PDB entry 5W0W | X-ray diffraction, 3.80 A resolution | chains A and B of the 3 polymer chains in the assembly

# Chain A
Protein: Serine/threonine-protein phosphatase 2A 65 kDa regulatory subunit A alpha isoform
Organism: Homo sapiens
UniProtKB: P30153 (2AAA_HUMAN); numbering as in UniProt (aligned over 9-589)
Chain sequence (585 residues; each row starts with the number of its first residue):
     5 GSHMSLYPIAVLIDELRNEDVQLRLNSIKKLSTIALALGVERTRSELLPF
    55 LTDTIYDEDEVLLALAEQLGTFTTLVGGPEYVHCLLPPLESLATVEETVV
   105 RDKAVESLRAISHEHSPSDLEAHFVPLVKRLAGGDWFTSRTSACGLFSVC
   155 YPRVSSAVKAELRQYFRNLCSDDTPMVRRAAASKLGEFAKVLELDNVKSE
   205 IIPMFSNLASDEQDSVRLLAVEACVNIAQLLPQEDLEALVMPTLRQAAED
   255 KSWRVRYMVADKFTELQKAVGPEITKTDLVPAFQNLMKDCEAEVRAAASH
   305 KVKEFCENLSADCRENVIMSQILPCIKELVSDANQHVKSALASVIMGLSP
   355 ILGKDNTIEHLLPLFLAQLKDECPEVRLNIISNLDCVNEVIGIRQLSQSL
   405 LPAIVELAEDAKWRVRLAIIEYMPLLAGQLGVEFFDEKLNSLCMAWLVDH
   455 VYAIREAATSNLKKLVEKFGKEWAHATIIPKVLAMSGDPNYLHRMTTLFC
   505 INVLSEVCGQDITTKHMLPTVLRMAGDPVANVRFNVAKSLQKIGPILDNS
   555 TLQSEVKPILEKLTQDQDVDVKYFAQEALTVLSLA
Not modelled in the structure: 5-7
Construct notes: expression tag (5-8)
Modified residues: Mse-8 (selenomethionine); Mse-180, Mse-208, Mse-245, Mse-262, Mse-291, Mse-323, Mse-350, Mse-427, Mse-448, Mse-489, Mse-499, Mse-521, Mse-528 (selenomethionine; parent Met)
UniProt features mapped onto this chain:
  - modified residue: Lys-280 (N6-acetyllysine)
  - natural variant: Val-132 (V132L: In HJS2), Pro-179 (P179L: In HJS2), Mse-180 (M180T: In HJS2; M180V: In HJS2), Arg-182 (R182W: In HJS2), Arg-258 (R258H: In HJS2), Val-470 (V470A: In HJS2; uncertain significance), Arg-498 (R498L: In HJS2)
What the authors report for this chain:
  - disease-associated variants - P179R, R183Q, R183W, S256F, R258H: unchanged binding to TIP41-like protein (chain B)
  - disease-associated variants - R258H: unchanged binding to B'gamma1
  - disease-associated variants - P179R, R183Q, R183W, S256F: decreased binding to PP2A regulatory subunits

# Chain B
Protein: TIP41-like protein
Organism: Mus musculus
UniProtKB: Q8BH58 (TIPRL_MOUSE); residues 12-259 here = UniProt positions 12-259
Chain sequence (251 residues; each row starts with the number of its first residue):
     9 GSMDFSFGPWKLTASKTHIMKSADVEKLADELHMPSLPEMMFGDNVLRIQ
    59 HGSGFGIEFNATDALRCVNNYQGMLKVACAEEWQESRTEGEHSKEVIKPY
   109 DWTYTTDYKGTLLGESLKLKVVPTTDHIDTEKLKAREQIKFFEEVLLFED
   159 ELHDHGVSSLSVKIRVMPSSFFLLLRFFLRIDGVLIRMNDTRLYHEADKT
   209 YMLREYTSRESKIANLMHVPPSLFTEPNEISQYLPIKEAVCEKLVFPERI
   259 D
Not modelled in the structure: 9-11, 79-108, 258-259
Construct notes: expression tag (9-11)
UniProt features mapped onto this chain:
  - modified residue: Lys-106 (N6-acetyllysine)

# How chain A and chain B interact
Contacting residue pairs (15):
  Glu-100(A) with Lys-24(B), salt bridge
  Asp-139(A) with His-26(B)
  Trp-140(A) with His-26(B)
  Phe-141(A) with Ile-27(B), hydrophobic
  Asp-177(A) with Ser-30(B)
  Thr-178(A) with Ile-27(B)
  Pro-179(A) with Glu-47(B)
  Mse-180(A) with Glu-47(B); Met-48(B), hydrophobic
  Arg-183(A) with Glu-159(B), salt bridge
  Gln-217(A) with Glu-47(B), hydrogen bond; His-161(B); Asp-162(B)
  Asp-218(A) with His-161(B)
  Ser-219(A) with Asp-162(B), hydrogen bond
Other interface residues (no listed pair), chain A (13 interface residues in all): Arg-144
Other interface residues (no listed pair), chain B (11 interface residues in all): Thr-25, His-163
The authors on this interface:
  - interface residues, chain A: Pro-179(A), Arg-183(A)

# In short
13 residues of chain A and 11 residues of chain B are in contact; the contacts include 2 hydrogen bonds and 2
salt bridges. Polar contacts include Glu-100(A)/Lys-24(B), Arg-183(A)/Glu-159(B) and Gln-217(A)/Glu-47(B).
From the paper: P179R, R183Q and R183W of chain A, among others, reduce binding to PP2A regulatory subunits;
interface residues Pro-179(A) and Arg-183(A); 5 substitutions were tested in all.
Chain A is Serine/threonine-protein phosphatase 2A 65 kDa regulatory subunit A alpha isoform (Homo sapiens)
and chain B is TIP41-like protein (Mus musculus); the structure, Crystal structure of Protein Phosphatase 2A
bound to TIPRL, was determined by X-ray diffraction together with 5W0X from the same study.
